PDB entry 2WN5 | X-ray diffraction, 1.90 A resolution | chain A

# Chain A
Name: ADP-ribosyltransferase enzymatic component
Organism: Clostridium difficile
UniProt: Q9KH42 (Q9KH42_CLODI); residues -42 to 420 here correspond to UniProt positions 1-463 (UniProt number = residue number + 43)
Chain sequence (463 residues; each row starts with the number of its first residue; numbers below 1 keep their minus sign (Met-42 is residue -42)):
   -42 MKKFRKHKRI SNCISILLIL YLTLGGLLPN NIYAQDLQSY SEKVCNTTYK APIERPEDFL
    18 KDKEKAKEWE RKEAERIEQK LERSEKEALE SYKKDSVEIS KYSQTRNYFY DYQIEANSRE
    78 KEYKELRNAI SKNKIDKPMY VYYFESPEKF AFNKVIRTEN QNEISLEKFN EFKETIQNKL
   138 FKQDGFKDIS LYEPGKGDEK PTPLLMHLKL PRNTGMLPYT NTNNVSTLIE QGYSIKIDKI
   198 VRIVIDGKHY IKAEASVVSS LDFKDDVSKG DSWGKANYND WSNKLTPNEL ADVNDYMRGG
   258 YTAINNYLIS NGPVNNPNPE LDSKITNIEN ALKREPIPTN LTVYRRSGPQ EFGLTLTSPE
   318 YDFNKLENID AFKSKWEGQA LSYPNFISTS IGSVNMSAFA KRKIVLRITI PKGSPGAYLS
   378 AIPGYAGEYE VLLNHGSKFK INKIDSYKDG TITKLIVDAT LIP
Disordered / not traced: -42 to 23, 179, 383-384
From the paper describing this entry:
  - contacts within the chain: Ser345-Glu387 (hydrogen bond)
  - catalytic residues: Ser345 (proposed by the authors, not directly observed)

# Summary
From the paper: the catalytic residue Ser345; contacts within the chain involving Ser345 and Glu387.
Chain A is ADP-ribosyltransferase enzymatic component (Clostridium difficile); the structure, Structural Basis
for Substrate Recognition in the Enzymatic Component of ADP-ribosyltransferase Toxin CDTa from Clostridium
difficile, was determined by X-ray diffraction (same publication as 2WN4, 2WN6, 2WN7 and 2WN8).
